PDB entry 5EC2 | X-ray diffraction, 2.30 A resolution | chains A and C of the 3 polymer chains in the assembly

== Chain A ==
Name: Antibody Fab Fragment Light Chain
Source organism: Mus musculus
Notes: antibody fragment or engineered binder
Amino-acid sequence (219 residues; each row starts with the number of its first residue):
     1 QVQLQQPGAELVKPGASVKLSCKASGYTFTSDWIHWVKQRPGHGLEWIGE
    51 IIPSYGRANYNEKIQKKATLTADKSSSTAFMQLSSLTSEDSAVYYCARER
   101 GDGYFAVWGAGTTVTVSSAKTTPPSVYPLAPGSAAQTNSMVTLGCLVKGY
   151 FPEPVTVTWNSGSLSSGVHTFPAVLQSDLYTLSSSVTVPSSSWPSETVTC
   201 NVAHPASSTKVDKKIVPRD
Disulfide bonds: Cys22-Cys96, Cys145-Cys200

== Chain C ==
Name: pH-gated potassium channel KcsA
Source organism: Streptomyces lividans
UniProt: P0A334 (KCSA_STRLI); numbering as in UniProt (aligned over 1-125)
Amino-acid sequence (125 residues; row label = number of the first residue in the row):
     1 MAPMLSGLLARLVKLLLGRHGSALHWRAAGAATVLLVIVLLAGSYLAVLA
    51 ERGAPGAQLITYPRALWWACETATTXAYGDLCPVTLWGRLVAVVVMVAGI
   101 TSFGLVTAALATWFVGREQERRGHF
Not modelled in the structure: 1-22, 125
Construct notes: engineered mutation Ala2 (Pro in P0A334), Ala69 (Ser in P0A334), Cys70 (Val in P0A334), LHV_76 (Val in P0A334), Ala77 (Gly in P0A334), Cys82 (Tyr in P0A334)
Modified residues: LHV ((2S)-2-hydroxy-3-methylbutanoic acid) at position 76; Ala77 (D-alanine; DAL)
Metal / ion sites: K+ site 1 near Thr75 (its only coordinating residue here); K+ site 2: Thr75, LHV_76; K+ site 3: LHV_76, Ala77; K+ site 4: Ala77, Tyr78
Small-molecule neighbours:
  - diacyl glycerol (DGA): Leu41, Ser44, Tyr45, Tyr62, Pro63, Arg64, Leu66, Trp67, Cys70, Val84, Thr85, Leu86, Arg89, Leu90, Val93
  - nonan-1-ol (F09): Leu46, Leu49, Ala50, Trp87, Val91
UniProt features mapped onto this chain:
  - motif: Thr75, Tyr78 to Asp80 (Selectivity filter)
  - mutagenesis: Glu71 (E71A: Prevents channel inactivation)
From the paper describing this entry:
  - conformationally variable residues (side-chain flip): Tyr78

== How chain A and chain C interact ==
Pairs across the interface (22; chain A residue first):
  Thr30(A) with Tyr45(C)
  Ser31(A) with Tyr62(C)
  Trp33(A) with Arg52(C); Tyr62(C), hydrogen bond
  Glu50(A) with Arg52(C), salt bridge
  Ile52(A) with Tyr45(C); Leu49(C), hydrophobic; Tyr62(C)
  Ser54(A) with Tyr45(C), hydrogen bond
  Tyr55(A) with Leu49(C), hydrophobic
  Arg57(A) with Leu49(C), hydrogen bond (side chain-backbone); Arg52(C), hydrogen bond (side chain-backbone)
  Asn59(A) with Arg52(C); Gly53(C)
  Glu62(A) with Pro55(C)
  Glu99(A) with Arg52(C), salt bridge
  Gly101(A) with Arg52(C); Thr61(C); Tyr62(C), hydrogen bond (backbone-backbone); Pro63(C)
  Asp102(A) with Thr61(C)
  Gly103(A) with Thr61(C)
Other interface residues (no listed pair), chain A (16 interface residues in all): His35, Arg100
Other interface residues (no listed pair), chain C (10 interface residues in all): Val48, Ala50

== Summary ==
Chain A and chain C form an interface of 16 and 10 residues respectively; the contacts include 5 hydrogen
bonds and 2 salt bridges. Among the polar pairs are Glu50(A)-Arg52(C), Glu99(A)-Arg52(C) and
Trp33(A)-Tyr62(C). Nonan-1-ol is bound between chain A and chain C. Chain C binds diacyl glycerol. From the
paper: conformational variability at Tyr78(C).
Here chain A is Antibody Fab Fragment Light Chain (Mus musculus) and chain C is pH-gated potassium channel
KcsA (Streptomyces lividans). Entry 5EC2 (KcsA with V76ester+G77dA mutations) was determined by X-ray
diffraction together with 5EBL, 5EBM, 5EBW and 5EC1 from the same study.
